4MAU - chains L and H; structure by X-ray diffraction, 1.90 A resolution.

[Chain L]
Molecule: C2244 light chain
Organism: Mus musculus, Homo sapiens
Chain sequence (218 residues; row label = number of the first residue in the row):
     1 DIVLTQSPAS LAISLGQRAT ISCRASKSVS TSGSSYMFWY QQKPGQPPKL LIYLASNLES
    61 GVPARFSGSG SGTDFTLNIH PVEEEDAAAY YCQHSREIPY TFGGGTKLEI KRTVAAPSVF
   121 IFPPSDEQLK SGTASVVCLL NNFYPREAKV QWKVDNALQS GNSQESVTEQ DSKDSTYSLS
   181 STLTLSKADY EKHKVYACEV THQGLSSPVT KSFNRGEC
Not modelled in the structure: 217-218
Disulfide bonds: Cys23-Cys92, Cys138-Cys198

[Chain H]
Molecule: C2244 heavy chain
Organism: Mus musculus, Homo sapiens
Notes: fragment: fd
Chain sequence (226 residues; each row starts with the number of its first residue):
     1 EVQLQESGPG LVKPSQSLSL TCTVTGFSIT SDYAWNWIRQ FPGSKLEWMG FISYSGDTSF
    61 NPSLKSRISV TRDTSKNQFF LQLNSVTTED TATYYCASYD GYSFDYWGQG TTLTVSSAST
   121 KGPSVFPLAP SSKSTSGGTA ALGCLVKDYF PEPVTVSWNS GALTSGVHTF PAVLQSSGLY
   181 SLSSVVTVPS SSLGTQTYIC NVNHKPSNTK VDKKVEPKSC HHHHHH
Not modelled in the structure: 132-137, 219-226
Disulfide bonds: Cys22-Cys96, Cys144-Cys200

[Interface between chain L and chain H]
Residue-residue contacts (75; chain L residue first):
  Tyr36(L) - Tyr99(H)
  Tyr36(L) - Gly101(H)
  Phe38(L) - Tyr102(H)
  Phe38(L) - Ser103(H)
  Phe38(L) - Phe104(H)  hydrophobic
  Tyr40(L) - Phe104(H)
  Tyr40(L) - Trp107(H)  hydrophobic
  Gln42(L) - Gln40(H)  hydrogen bond
  Gln42(L) - Tyr95(H)
  Gln46(L) - Tyr95(H)  hydrogen bond (backbone-side chain)
  Pro47(L) - Tyr95(H)  hydrophobic
  Pro47(L) - Trp107(H)  hydrophobic
  Pro47(L) - Gly108(H)
  Pro48(L) - Trp107(H)
  Leu50(L) - Ser103(H)
  Leu50(L) - Phe104(H)
  Tyr53(L) - Tyr102(H)
  Tyr53(L) - Ser103(H)
  Leu54(L) - Tyr102(H)
  Glu59(L) - Ser103(H)  hydrogen bond
  Glu59(L) - Asp105(H)
  Tyr91(L) - Gln40(H)
  Tyr91(L) - Ser44(H)  hydrogen bond (side chain-backbone)
  Tyr91(L) - Leu46(H)  hydrophobic
  Gln93(L) - Phe104(H)
  Ser95(L) - Tyr99(H)  hydrogen bond
  Ile98(L) - Trp48(H)  hydrophobic
  Ile98(L) - Ser59(H)
  Ile98(L) - Phe60(H)
  Pro99(L) - Trp48(H)  hydrophobic
  Pro99(L) - Asn61(H)
  Pro99(L) - Pro62(H)
  Tyr100(L) - Asn36(H)
  Tyr100(L) - Trp48(H)
  Tyr100(L) - Phe51(H)
  Tyr100(L) - Tyr99(H)
  Tyr100(L) - Phe104(H)  hydrophobic
  Phe102(L) - Leu46(H)  hydrophobic
  Gly104(L) - Lys45(H)
  Phe120(L) - Thr139(H)
  Phe120(L) - Ala141(H)  hydrophobic
  Phe122(L) - Leu128(H)
  Phe122(L) - Ala129(H)
  Phe122(L) - Ala141(H)
  Phe122(L) - Leu142(H)  hydrophobic
  Ser125(L) - Phe126(H)
  Ser125(L) - Pro127(H)
  Glu127(L) - Val125(H)
  Glu127(L) - Phe126(H)
  Glu127(L) - Pro127(H)
  Glu127(L) - Lys213(H)  salt bridge
  Gln128(L) - Phe126(H)
  Gln128(L) - Lys147(H)
  Ser135(L) - Leu145(H)
  Ser135(L) - Lys147(H)
  Val137(L) - Leu128(H)  hydrophobic
  Leu139(L) - Ala141(H)  hydrophobic
  Leu139(L) - Phe170(H)  hydrophobic
  Leu139(L) - Val185(H)  hydrophobic
  Asn141(L) - His168(H)  hydrogen bond
  Asn141(L) - Thr187(H)
  Asn142(L) - His168(H)  hydrogen bond
  Gln164(L) - Val173(H)
  Gln164(L) - Leu174(H)  hydrogen bond (side chain-backbone)
  Gln164(L) - Gln175(H)
  Glu165(L) - Val173(H)
  Ser166(L) - Phe170(H)
  Ser166(L) - Pro171(H)  hydrogen bond (side chain-backbone)
  Val167(L) - Pro171(H)
  Thr168(L) - Phe170(H)
  Ser178(L) - His168(H)  hydrogen bond
  Ser178(L) - Phe170(H)
  Leu179(L) - Phe170(H)
  Ser180(L) - Phe170(H)
  Ser180(L) - Ser183(H)  hydrogen bond
Interface residues without a listed pair, chain L (40 interface residues in all): Ser131, Thr133, Asp171
Interface residues without a listed pair, chain H (45 interface residues in all): Ile38, Glu47, Gln109, Ala140, Thr169

[In short]
40 residues of chain L and 45 residues of chain H are in contact, with 11 hydrogen bonds and 1 salt bridge.
Among the polar pairs are Glu127(L)-Lys213(H), Gln42(L)-Gln40(H) and Gln46(L)-Tyr95(H).
Here chain L is C2244 light chain and chain H is C2244 heavy chain, both from Mus musculus, Homo sapiens.
Entry 4MAU (Crystal structure of anti-ST2L antibody C2244) was determined by X-ray diffraction.
